PDB entry 4QCE | X-ray diffraction, 2.32 A resolution | chain A

[Chain A]
Protein: Alkaline thermostable endoxylanase
Organism: Bacillus sp. NG-27
Notes: EC 3.2.1.8
UniProtKB: O30700 (O30700_9BACI); residues 1-354 here correspond to UniProt positions 52-405 (UniProt number = residue number + 51)
Sequence (355 residues; row label = number of the first residue in the row; numbering starts at 0):
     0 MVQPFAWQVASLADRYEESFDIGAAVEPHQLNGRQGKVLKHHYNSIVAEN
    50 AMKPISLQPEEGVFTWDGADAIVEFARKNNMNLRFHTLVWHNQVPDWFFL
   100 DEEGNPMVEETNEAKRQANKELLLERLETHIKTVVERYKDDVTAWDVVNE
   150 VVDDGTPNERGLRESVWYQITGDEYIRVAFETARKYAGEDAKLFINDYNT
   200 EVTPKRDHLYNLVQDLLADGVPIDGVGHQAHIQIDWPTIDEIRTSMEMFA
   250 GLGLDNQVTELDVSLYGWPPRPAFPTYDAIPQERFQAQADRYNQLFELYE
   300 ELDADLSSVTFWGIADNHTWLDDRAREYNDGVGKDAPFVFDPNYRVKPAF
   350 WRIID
Unresolved in the structure: 0
Differences from the reference sequence: expression tag (0)
Metal / ion sites: Na+: S18, D302, L305; Mg2+: N292, R351, D354
Reported in the primary citation:
  - catalytic residues: E149, E259 (citing earlier work)
  - mutagenesis - V1L: increased stability (citing earlier work)
  - mutagenesis - V1L: unchanged catalytic activity (citing earlier work)
  - mutagenesis - V1A, V1G: decreased stability (citing earlier work)
  - mutagenesis - V1D, V1F: unchanged stability (citing earlier work)
  - contacts within the chain: V1-R344
  - contacts within the chain: F4-Y343, W6-Y343 (citing earlier work)

[Summary]
S18, D302 and L305 form the Na+ site. N292, R351 and D354 coordinate Mg2+. From the paper: catalytic residues
E149 and E259; V1A and V1G reduce stability; 5 substitutions were tested in all.
Chain A is Alkaline thermostable endoxylanase (Bacillus sp. NG-27); the structure, Crystal structure of
recombinant alkali thermostable GH10 xylanase from Bacillus sp. NG-27, was determined by X-ray diffraction,
deposited together with 4QCF and 4QDM.
